4ZHW - chain A; structure by X-ray diffraction, 1.39 A resolution.

# Chain A
Protein: YfiB
Source organism: Pseudomonas aeruginosa PAO1
Reference sequence: Q9I4L6 (Q9I4L6_PSEAE); residues 4-171 here correspond to UniProt positions 1-168 (UniProt number = residue number - 3)
Chain sequence (168 residues; each row starts with the number of its first residue):
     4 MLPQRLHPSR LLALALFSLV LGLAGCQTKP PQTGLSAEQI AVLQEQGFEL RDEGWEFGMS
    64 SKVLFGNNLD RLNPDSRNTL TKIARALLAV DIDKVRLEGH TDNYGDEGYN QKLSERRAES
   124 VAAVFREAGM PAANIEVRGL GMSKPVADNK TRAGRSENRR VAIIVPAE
Disordered / not traced: 4-60, 171
UniProt features mapped onto this chain:
  - lipidation: C29 (N-palmitoyl cysteine)

# In short
Chain A is YfiB (Pseudomonas aeruginosa PAO1); the structure, Crystal structure of a bacterial signalling
protein (N-terminal truncation), was determined by X-ray diffraction together with 4ZHU, 4ZHV and 4ZHY from
the same study.
